PDB entry 8EFY | electron microscopy, 3.16 A resolution | chains D and H of the 16 polymer chains in the assembly

Chain D:
Protein: Holliday junction ATP-dependent DNA helicase RuvB
From: Thermus thermophilus HB8
Notes: EC 3.6.4.12
Reference sequence: Q5SL87 (RUVB_THET8); residue numbers follow UniProt; this construct covers 1-324
Sequence (324 residues; numbered 1 to 324; the number before each row is that of its first residue):
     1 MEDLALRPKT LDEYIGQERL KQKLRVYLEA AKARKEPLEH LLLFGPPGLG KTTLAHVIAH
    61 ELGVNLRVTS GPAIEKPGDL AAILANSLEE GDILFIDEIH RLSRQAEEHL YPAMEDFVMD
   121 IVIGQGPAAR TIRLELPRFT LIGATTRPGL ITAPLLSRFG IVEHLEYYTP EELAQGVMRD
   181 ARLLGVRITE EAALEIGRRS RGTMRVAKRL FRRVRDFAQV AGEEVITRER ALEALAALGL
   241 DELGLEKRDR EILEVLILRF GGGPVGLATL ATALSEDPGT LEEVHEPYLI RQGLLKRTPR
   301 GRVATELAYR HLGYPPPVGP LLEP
Disordered / not traced: 1-6, 75-76, 318-324
Small-molecule neighbours: ATP-gamma-S (AGS; phosphothiophosphoric acid-adenylate ester): Arg7, Pro8, Tyr14, Ile15, Pro46, Pro47, Gly48, Leu49, Gly50, Lys51, Thr52, Thr53, Tyr168, Arg179, Met204, Arg205, Lys208
Swiss-Prot annotation at these positions:
  - binding site (ATP): Tyr14, Ile15, Gly48, Lys51, Thr52, Thr53, Asp97, Thr146, Tyr168, Arg205
  - binding site (Mg(2+)): Thr52
  - binding site (DNA): Arg297, Arg302
What the authors report for this chain:
  - catalytic residues: Glu115, Asp116 (proposed by the authors, not directly observed)

Chain H:
Molecule: ssDNA
Sequence (51 nucleotides; row label = number of the first residue in the row):
     3 CAGCGCTTGG TAAACACATA GAATTCTGCT CTCGGTCTGA GCCGTCTAAG A
Disordered / not traced: 27-53

Chain D / chain H interface:
Contacting residue pairs (13; chain D residue first):
  Val265(D) with DT13(H), phosphate contact
  Gly266(D) with DT13(H), phosphate contact; DA14(H), phosphate contact
  Leu267(D) with DA14(H), hydrogen bond to the phosphate
  Thr269(D) with DT13(H), hydrogen bond to the phosphate
  Pro299(D) with DT13(H), phosphate contact; DA14(H), sugar contact
  Arg300(D) with DG11(H), base contact; DG12(H), hydrogen bond to the base; DT13(H), hydrogen bond to the base
  Gly301(D) with DT13(H), phosphate contact; DA14(H), phosphate contact
  Arg302(D) with DA14(H), salt bridge to the phosphate
Also at the interface, not in a pair above, chain D (9 interface residues in all): Thr298

Overview:
The interface between chain D and chain H involves 9 residues on one side and 4 on the other; the contacts
include 4 hydrogen bonds and 1 salt bridge. Polar contacts include Arg300(D)-DG12(H), Arg300(D)-DT13(H) and
Leu267(D)-DA14(H). Chain D binds ATP-gamma-S. From the paper: catalytic residues Glu115(D) and Asp116(D).
Here chain D is Holliday junction ATP-dependent DNA helicase RuvB (Thermus thermophilus HB8) and chain H is
ssDNA. Entry 8EFY (Structure of double homo-hexameric AAA+ ATPase RuvB motors) was determined by electron
microscopy together with 8EFV and 8GH8 from the same study.
